Entry 7T9T (electron microscopy, 3.70 A resolution); this record covers chains I and L of the 12 polymer chains in the assembly.

Chain I:
Name: Envelope glycoprotein gp160
Organism: Human immunodeficiency virus 1
UniProtKB: M4M0W3 (M4M0W3_9HIV1); the construct lacks a stretch of the UniProt sequence and is renumbered around it, so the offset changes along the chain: 35-145 = UniProt 31-141; 155-309 = UniProt 142-296; 312-321 = UniProt 297-306; 322-359 = UniProt 308-345; 1 more segments
Sequence (461 residues; numbered 32 to 503 plus 1 insertion-coded residue; 12 numbers in that range are skipped by the numbering (no residue carries them; nothing is unmodelled there); the number before each row is that of its first residue):
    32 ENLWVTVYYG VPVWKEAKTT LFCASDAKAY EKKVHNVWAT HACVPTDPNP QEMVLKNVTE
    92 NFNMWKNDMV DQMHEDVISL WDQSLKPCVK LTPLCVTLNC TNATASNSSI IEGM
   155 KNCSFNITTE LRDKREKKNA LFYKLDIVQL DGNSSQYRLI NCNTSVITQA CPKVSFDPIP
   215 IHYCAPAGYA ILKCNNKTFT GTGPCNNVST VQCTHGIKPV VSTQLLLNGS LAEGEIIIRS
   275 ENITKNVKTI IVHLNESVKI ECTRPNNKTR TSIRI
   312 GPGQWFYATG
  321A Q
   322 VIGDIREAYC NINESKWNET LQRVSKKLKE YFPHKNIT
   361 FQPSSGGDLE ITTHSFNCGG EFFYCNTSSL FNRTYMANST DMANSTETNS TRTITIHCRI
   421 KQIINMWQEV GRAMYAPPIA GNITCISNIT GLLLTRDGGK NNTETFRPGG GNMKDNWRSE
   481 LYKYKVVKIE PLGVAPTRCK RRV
Unresolved in the structure: 63-70, 155-156, 312-313, 399-408
Construct notes: expression tag (32-34); conflict Lys64 (Glu60 in M4M0W3), Trp316 (Ala301 in M4M0W3), Lys488 (Glu473 in M4M0W3), Ile489 (Val474 in M4M0W3), Glu490 (Lys475 in M4M0W3), Arg498 (Asn483 in M4M0W3), Cys499 (Ala484 in M4M0W3), Lys500 (Arg485 in M4M0W3)
Disulfides: Cys54-Cys74, Cys119-Cys205, Cys126-Cys196, Cys131-Cys157, Cys218-Cys247, Cys228-Cys239, Cys296-Cys331, Cys378-Cys445, Cys385-Cys418
Covalent attachments: N-acetylglucosamine (NAG) linked to Asn160, Asn230, Asn241, Asn262, Asn339, Asn386, Asn392; glycan linked to Asn197

Chain L:
Name: CH235.12 Fab Light Chain
Organism: Homo sapiens
Notes: antibody fragment or engineered binder
Sequence (213 residues; numbered 1 to 214; 1 number in that range is skipped by the numbering (no residue carries it; nothing is unmodelled there); the number before each row is that of its first residue):
     1 EIVLTQSPAT LSASPGERVT LTCRASRSVR NNVAWYQHKG GQSPRLLIYD ASTRAAGVPA
    61 RFSGSASGTE FTLAISNLES EDFTVYFCLQ YNNW
    96 WTFGQGTRVD IKRTVAAPSV FIFPPSDEQL KSGTASVVCL LNNFYPREAK VQWKVDNALQ
   156 SGNSQESVTE QDSKDSTYSL SSTLTLSKAD YEKHKVYACE VTHQGLSSPV TKSFNRGEC
Unresolved in the structure: 213-214
Disulfides: Cys23-Cys88

Chain I / chain L interface:
Contacting residue pairs - 15 pairs, chain I then chain L:
  Asn276(I) with Arg30(L), hydrogen bond (backbone-side chain)
  Ile277(I) with Arg30(L), hydrogen bond (backbone-side chain); Asn32(L), hydrogen bond (backbone-side chain)
  Thr278(I) with Arg30(L); Asn32(L); Tyr91(L); Asn92(L)
  Lys279(I) with Asn92(L)
  Asn280(I) with Asn92(L); Asn93(L); Trp96(L)
  Arg456(I) with Asn93(L)
  Gly458(I) with Trp94(L)
  Gly459(I) with Trp94(L)
  Asn461(I) with Glu1(L), hydrogen bond

Overview:
9 residues of chain I and 8 residues of chain L are in contact; the contacts include 4 hydrogen bonds. Among
the polar pairs are Asn276(I)-Arg30(L), Ile277(I)-Arg30(L) and Ile277(I)-Asn32(L). Covalently linked
N-acetylglucosamine: at Asn160(I), Asn230(I), Asn241(I), Asn262(I), Asn339(I) and Asn386(I) and 1 more.
Here chain I is Envelope glycoprotein gp160 (Human immunodeficiency virus 1) and chain L is CH235.12 Fab Light
Chain (Homo sapiens). Entry 7T9T (Cryo-EM structure of CH235.12 in complex with HIV-1 Env trimer
CH505TF.N279K.SOSIP.664 with complex glycans) was determined by electron microscopy.
